Entry 6TAD (X-ray diffraction, 1.82 A resolution); this record covers chain A.

Chain A:
Molecule: SLT domain-containing protein
From: Bdellovibrio bacteriovorus HD100
UniProtKB: Q6MQY8 (Q6MQY8_BDEBA); residues -72 to 181 here correspond to UniProt positions 1-254 (UniProt number = residue number + 73)
Sequence (254 residues; row label = number of the first residue in the row; numbers below 1 keep their minus sign (Met-72 is residue -72)):
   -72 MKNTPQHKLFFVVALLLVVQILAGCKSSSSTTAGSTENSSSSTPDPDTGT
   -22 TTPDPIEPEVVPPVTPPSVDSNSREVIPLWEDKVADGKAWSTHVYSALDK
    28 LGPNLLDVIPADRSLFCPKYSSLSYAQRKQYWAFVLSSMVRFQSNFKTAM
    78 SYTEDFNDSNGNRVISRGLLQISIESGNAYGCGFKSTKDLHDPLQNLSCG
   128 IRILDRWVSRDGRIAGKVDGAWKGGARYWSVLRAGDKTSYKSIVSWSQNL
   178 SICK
Unresolved in the structure: -72 to -1
Differences from the reference sequence: conflict Ser0 (Leu73 in Q6MQY8); engineered mutation Gln70 (Glu143 in Q6MQY8)
Cystine bridges: Cys44-Cys180, Cys109-Cys126

Summary:
Chain A is SLT domain-containing protein (Bdellovibrio bacteriovorus HD100); the structure, Bd0314 DslA E143Q
mutant, was determined by X-ray diffraction (same publication as 6TA9, 6TAB and 6TAF).
